7AFN - chains 1 and I of the 9 polymer chains in the assembly; structure by electron microscopy, 3.86 A resolution.

Chain 1:
Molecule: 16SrRNA (head domain of the 30S ribosome)
From: Escherichia coli
Sequence (1541 nucleotides; each row starts with the number of its first residue):
     1 AAAUUGAAGA GUUUGAUCAU GGCUCAGAUU GAACGCUGGC GGCAGGCCUA ACACAUGCAA
    61 GUCGAACGGU AACAGGAAGA AGCUUGCUUC UUUGCUGACG AGUGGCGGAC GGGUGAGUAA
   121 UGUCUGGGAA ACUGCCUGAU GGAGGGGGAU AACUACUGGA AACGGUAGCU AAUACCGCAU
   181 AACGUCGCAA GACCAAAGAG GGGGACCUUC GGGCCUCUUG CCAUCGGAUG UGCCCAGAUG
   241 GGAUUAGCUA GUAGGUGGGG UAACGGCUCA CCUAGGCGAC GAUCCCUAGC UGGUCUGAGA
   301 GGAUGACCAG CCACACUGGA ACUGAGACAC GGUCCAGACU CCUACGGGAG GCAGCAGUGG
   361 GGAAUAUUGC ACAAUGGGCG CAAGCCUGAU GCAGCCAUGC CGCGUGUAUG AAGAAGGCCU
   421 UCGGGUUGUA AAGUACUUUC AGCGGGGAGG AAGGGAGUAA AGUUAAUACC UUUGCUCAUU
   481 GACGUUACCC GCAGAAGAAG CACCGGCUAA CUCCGUGCCA GCAGCCXCGG UAAUACGGAG
   541 GGUGCAAGCG UUAAUCGGAA UUACUGGGCG UAAAGCGCAC GCAGGCGGUU UGUUAAGUCA
   601 GAUGUGAAAU CCCCGGGCUC AACCUGGGAA CUGCAUCUGA UACUGGCAAG CUUGAGUCUC
   661 GUAGAGGGGG GUAGAAUUCC AGGUGUAGCG GUGAAAUGCG UAGAGAUCUG GAGGAAUACC
   721 GGUGGCGAAG GCGGCCCCCU GGACGAAGAC UGACGCUCAG GUGCGAAAGC GUGGGGAGCA
   781 AACAGGAUUA GAUACCCUGG UAGUCCACGC CGUAAACGAU GUCGACUUGG AGGUUGUGCC
   841 CUUGAGGCGU GGCUUCCGGA GCUAACGCGU UAAGUCGACC GCCUGGGGAG UACGGCCGCA
   901 AGGUUAAAAC UCAAAUGAAU UGACGGGGGC CCGCACAAGC GGUGGAGCAU GUGGUUUAAU
   961 UCGAUGXAAC GCGAAGAACC UUACCUGGUC UUGACAUCCA CGGAAGUUUU CAGAGAUGAG
  1021 AAUGUGCCUU CGGGAACCGU GAGACAGGUG CUGCAUGGCU GUCGUCAGCU CGUGUUGUGA
  1081 AAUGUUGGGU UAAGUCCCGC AACGAGCGCA ACCCUUAUCC UUUGUUGCCA GCGGUCCGGC
  1141 CGGGAACUCA AAGGAGACUG CCAGUGAUAA ACUGGAGGAA GGUGGGGAUG ACGUCAAGUC
  1201 AUCAUGGCCC UUACGACCAG GGCUACACAC GUGCUACAAU GGCGCAUACA AAGAGAAGCG
  1261 ACCUCGCGAG AGCAAGCGGA CCUCAUAAAG UGCGUCGUAG UCCGGAUUGG AGUCUGCAAC
  1321 UCGACUCCAU GAAGUCGGAA UCGCUAGUAA UCGUGGAUCA GAAUGCCACG GUGAAUACGU
  1381 UCCCGGCCUU GUACACACCG CCCGUXACAC CAUGGGAGUG GGUUGCAAAA GAAGUAGGUA
  1441 GCUUAACCUU CGGGAGGGCG CUUACCACUU UGUGAUUCAU GACUGGGGUG AAGUCGUAAC
  1501 AAGGUAACCG UAGGGGAACC UGCGGUUGGA UCACCUCCUU A
Disordered / not traced: 1-930, 1387-1541
Modified / non-standard residues: PSU (pseudouridine-5'-monophosphate) at position 516, G7M (N7-methyl-guanosine-5'-monophosphate) at position 527, 2MG (2N-methylguanosine-5'-monophosphate) at position 966, 5MC (5-methylcytidine-5'-monophosphate) at position 967, 2MG (2N-methylguanosine-5'-monophosphate) at position 1207, 4OC (4n,o2'-methylcytidine-5'-monophosphate) at position 1401, 5MC (5-methylcytidine-5'-monophosphate) at position 1406, UR3 (3-methyluridine-5'-monophoshate) at position 1497, 2MG (2N-methylguanosine-5'-monophosphate) at position 1515, MA6 (6N-dimethyladenosine-5'-monophoshate) at position 1517, MA6 (6N-dimethyladenosine-5'-monophoshate) at position 1518
Metal / ion sites: Mg2+ site 1: G963, A964, U1199; Mg2+ site 2: C1054, A1196; Mg2+ site 3: G1220, G1221; Mg2+ site 4 near U1224 (its only coordinating residue here); Mg2+ site 5 near A1238 (its only coordinating residue here); Mg2+ site 6 near G1242 (its only coordinating residue here); Mg2+ site 7: G1365, C1366; Mg2+ site 8 near G1370 (its only coordinating residue here)

Chain I:
Name: 30S ribosomal protein S9
From: Escherichia coli
Reference sequence: C3SRY2 (C3SRY2_ECOLX); residue numbers follow UniProt; this construct covers 1-130
Sequence (130 residues; each row starts with the number of its first residue):
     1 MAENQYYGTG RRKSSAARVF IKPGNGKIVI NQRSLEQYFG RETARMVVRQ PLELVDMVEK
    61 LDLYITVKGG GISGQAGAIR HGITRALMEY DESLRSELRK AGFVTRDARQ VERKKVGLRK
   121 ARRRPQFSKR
Disordered / not traced: 1-3

Interface between chain 1 and chain I:
Pairs across the interface (102; chain 1 residue first):
  U943(1) with Gln-126(I), sugar contact
  5MC_967(1) with Phe-127(I), sugar contact
  U1116(1) with Gln-110(I), hydrogen bond to the sugar
  A1117(1) with Arg-106(I), hydrogen bond to the phosphate; Ala-108(I), sugar contact
  U1118(1) with Arg-11(I), phosphate contact; Arg-85(I), phosphate contact; Arg-106(I), salt bridge to the phosphate
  C1119(1) with Arg-11(I), salt bridge to the phosphate; Arg-85(I), salt bridge to the phosphate
  C1128(1) with Arg-18(I), hydrogen bond to the sugar
  C1129(1) with Arg-18(I), sugar contact
  A1130(1) with Arg-18(I), salt bridge to the phosphate; Phe-20(I), sugar contact; Tyr-64(I), phosphate contact
  G1131(1) with Gln-5(I), phosphate contact
  A1146(1) with Arg-18(I), hydrogen bond to the base
  C1147(1) with Thr-9(I), phosphate contact; Arg-18(I), hydrogen bond to the base
  U1148(1) with Thr-9(I), hydrogen bond to the phosphate; Arg-11(I), salt bridge to the phosphate; Arg-18(I), sugar contact
  C1149(1) with Arg-11(I), salt bridge to the phosphate
  G1178(1) with Arg-95(I), salt bridge to the phosphate; Arg-99(I), sugar contact
  A1179(1) with Arg-99(I), hydrogen bond to the phosphate; Val-104(I), sugar contact; Thr-105(I), hydrogen bond to the sugar
  A1180(1) with Arg-99(I), salt bridge to the phosphate
  G1185(1) with Gln-110(I), base contact
  G1186(1) with Glu-112(I), sugar contact; Lys-115(I), hydrogen bond to the phosphate
  G1187(1) with Lys-115(I), salt bridge to the phosphate
  G1231(1) with Ser-128(I), phosphate contact
  U1232(1) with Arg-119(I), hydrogen bond to the phosphate; Gln-126(I), hydrogen bond to the phosphate; Ser-128(I), phosphate contact
  G1233(1) with Arg-119(I), salt bridge to the phosphate; Gln-126(I), phosphate contact
  A1248(1) with Arg-33(I), hydrogen bond to the phosphate
  C1249(1) with Arg-33(I), salt bridge to the phosphate; Tyr-38(I), sugar contact; Gly-70(I), hydrogen bond to the sugar; Gly-71(I), sugar contact; Gln-75(I), hydrogen bond to the sugar
  A1250(1) with Lys-68(I), phosphate contact; Gly-69(I), hydrogen bond to the phosphate; Gly-70(I), hydrogen bond to the sugar; Gln-75(I), phosphate contact
  A1251(1) with Gly-69(I), phosphate contact
  U1291(1) with Gly-40(I), phosphate contact
  A1340(1) with Arg-130(I), hydrogen bond to the sugar
  U1341(1) with Lys-129(I), phosphate contact; Arg-130(I), salt bridge to the phosphate
  C1342(1) with Gln-126(I), sugar contact; Phe-127(I), phosphate contact; Lys-129(I), salt bridge to the phosphate
  G1343(1) with Arg-123(I), hydrogen bond to the sugar; Arg-124(I), salt bridge to the phosphate; Phe-127(I), phosphate contact; Lys-129(I), salt bridge to the phosphate
  C1344(1) with Arg-122(I), sugar contact; Arg-124(I), salt bridge to the phosphate
  U1345(1) with Arg-122(I), salt bridge to the phosphate
  A1346(1) with Arg-109(I), hydrogen bond to the base; Arg-122(I), salt bridge to the phosphate
  G1347(1) with Arg-12(I), hydrogen bond to the base; Lys-13(I), base contact; Arg-109(I), hydrogen bond to the sugar; Val-111(I), sugar contact
  U1348(1) with Glu-112(I), hydrogen bond to the phosphate; Arg-122(I), phosphate contact
  A1349(1) with Lys-120(I), salt bridge to the phosphate; Ala-121(I), phosphate contact; Arg-122(I), hydrogen bond to the phosphate; Arg-123(I), hydrogen bond to the phosphate
  A1350(1) with Lys-120(I), hydrogen bond to the base; Arg-123(I), salt bridge to the phosphate
  U1351(1) with Lys-120(I), hydrogen bond to the base
  C1367(1) with Lys-114(I), salt bridge to the phosphate; Val-116(I), phosphate contact; Gly-117(I), hydrogen bond to the phosphate
  A1368(1) with Arg-113(I), salt bridge to the phosphate; Lys-114(I), salt bridge to the phosphate; Lys-115(I), phosphate contact; Val-116(I), hydrogen bond to the phosphate
  C1369(1) with Arg-113(I), phosphate contact; Lys-114(I), hydrogen bond to the phosphate
  G1370(1) with Ser-14(I), hydrogen bond to the phosphate
  G1371(1) with Lys-13(I), phosphate contact; Ser-14(I), hydrogen bond to the phosphate; Gly-70(I), sugar contact; Gly-71(I), phosphate contact; Val-111(I), phosphate contact
  U1372(1) with Lys-13(I), salt bridge to the phosphate; Gly-71(I), phosphate contact; Ile-72(I), phosphate contact; Ser-73(I), hydrogen bond to the phosphate; Gly-74(I), hydrogen bond to the phosphate
  G1373(1) with Lys-13(I), hydrogen bond to the base; Ser-73(I), hydrogen bond to the phosphate; Val-111(I), base contact
Interface residues without a listed pair, chain 1 (56 interface residues in all): C934, A935, G941, G942, G1177, A1287, G1290, G1292, C1366
Interface residues without a listed pair, chain I (53 interface residues in all): Tyr-7, Ala-16, Arg-41, Val-67, Leu-118, Pro-125

Overview:
56 residues of chain 1 and 53 residues of chain I are in contact; the contacts include 35 hydrogen bonds and
24 salt bridges. Among the polar pairs are A1146(1)/Arg-18(I), C1147(1)/Arg-18(I) and A1346(1)/Arg-109(I). The
Mg2+ site 1 is built by G963(1), A964(1) and U1199(1).
Chain 1 is 16SrRNA (head domain of the 30S ribosome) and chain I is 30S ribosomal protein S9, both from
Escherichia coli; the structure, Bacterial 30S ribosomal subunit assembly complex state B (head domain), was
determined by electron microscopy, deposited together with 7AF3, 7AF5, 7AF8, 7AFA, 7AFD, 7AFH and 17 further
entries.
